Entry 6LXW (electron microscopy, 3.27 A resolution); this record covers chains P and S of the 7 polymer chains in the assembly.

# Chain P
Name: Polymeric immunoglobulin receptor
From: Homo sapiens
UniProt: P01833 (PIGR_HUMAN); residues -17 to 547 here correspond to UniProt positions 1-565 (UniProt number = residue number + 18)
Chain sequence (573 residues; each row starts with the number of its first residue; numbers below 1 keep their minus sign (Met-17 is residue -17)):
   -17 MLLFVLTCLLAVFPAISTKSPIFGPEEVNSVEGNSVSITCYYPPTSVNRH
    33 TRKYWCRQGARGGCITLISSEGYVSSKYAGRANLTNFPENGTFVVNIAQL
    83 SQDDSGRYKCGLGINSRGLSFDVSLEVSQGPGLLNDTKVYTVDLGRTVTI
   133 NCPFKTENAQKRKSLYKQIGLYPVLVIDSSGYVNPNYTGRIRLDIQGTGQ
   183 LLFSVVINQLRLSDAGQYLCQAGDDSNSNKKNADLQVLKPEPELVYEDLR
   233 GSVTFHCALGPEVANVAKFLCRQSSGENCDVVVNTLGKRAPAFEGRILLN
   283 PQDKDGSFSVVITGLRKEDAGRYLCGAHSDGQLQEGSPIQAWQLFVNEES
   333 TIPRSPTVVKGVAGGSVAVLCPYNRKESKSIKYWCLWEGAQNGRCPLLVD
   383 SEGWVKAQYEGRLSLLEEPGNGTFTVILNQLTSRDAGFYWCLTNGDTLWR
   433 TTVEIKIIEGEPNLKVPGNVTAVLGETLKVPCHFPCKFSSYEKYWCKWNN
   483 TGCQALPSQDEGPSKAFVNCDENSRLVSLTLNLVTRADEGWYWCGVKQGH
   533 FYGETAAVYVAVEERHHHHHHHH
Unresolved in the structure: -17 to 0, 113-119, 176-184, 205-209, 489-498, 545-555
Disulfides: Cys22-Cys92, Cys38-Cys46, Cys134-Cys202, Cys239-Cys307, Cys253-Cys261, Cys353-Cys423, Cys367-Cys377, Cys464-Cys526, Cys478-Cys485
Sequence notes: expression tag (548-555)
UniProt features mapped onto this chain:
  - glycosylation (N-linked (GlcNAc...) asparagine): Asn65, Asn72, Asn117, Asn168, Asn403, Asn451 (complex), Asn481
From the paper describing this entry:
  - mutagenesis - V29N/R31S, R99N/L101T: abolished binding to Fcalpha-J

# Chain S
Name: SigA binding protein
From: Streptococcus pneumoniae
UniProt: O33753 (O33753_STREE); numbering as in UniProt (aligned over 38-324)
Chain sequence (317 residues; row label = number of the first residue in the row):
     8 MGSHHHHHHHHGSDYDIPTTENLYFQGSEFTENEGSTQAATFSNMANKSQ
    58 TEQGEINIERDKAKTAVSEYKEKKVSEIYTKLERDRHKDTVDLVNKLQEI
   108 KNEYLNKIVQSTSKTEIQGLITTSRSKLDEAVSKYKKAPSSSSSSGSSTK
   158 PEASDTAKPNKPTELEKKVAEAEKKVEEAKKKAKDQKEEDYRNYPTITYK
   208 TLELEIAESDVEVKKAELELVKEEAKEPRNEEKVKQAKAKVESEETEATR
   258 LEKIKTDRKKAEEEAKRKAAEEDKVKEKPAEQQAEEDYARRSEEEYNRLT
   308 QQQPPKTEKPAQPSTPK
Unresolved in the structure: 8-182, 222-250, 273-324
Sequence notes: initiating methionine (8); expression tag (9-37)
From the paper describing this entry:
  - mutagenesis - Y201D, P202E: abolished binding to SIgA (citing earlier work)

# Chain P / chain S interface
Pairs across the interface (33):
  Ala246(P) - Arg265(S)
  Asn247(P) - Asp264(S)  hydrogen bond
  Asn247(P) - Arg265(S)
  Leu280(P) - Thr203(S)
  Asn282(P) - Thr203(S)  hydrogen bond (side chain-backbone)
  Asn282(P) - Tyr206(S)
  Pro283(P) - Tyr201(S)  hydrophobic
  Pro283(P) - Tyr206(S)  hydrogen bond (backbone-side chain)
  Gln284(P) - Tyr206(S)
  Gln284(P) - Thr208(S)
  Gln284(P) - Arg265(S)  hydrogen bond
  Asp285(P) - Tyr206(S)
  Asp285(P) - Arg265(S)  hydrogen bond (backbone-side chain)
  Lys286(P) - Leu209(S)
  Lys286(P) - Glu212(S)  salt bridge
  Lys286(P) - Ile261(S)
  Lys286(P) - Arg265(S)
  Gly288(P) - Arg265(S)
  Ser289(P) - Tyr206(S)
  Phe290(P) - Tyr206(S)
  Ser291(P) - Tyr206(S)
  Tyr365(P) - Tyr198(S)  hydrogen bond
  Arg376(P) - Asn200(S)  hydrogen bond
  Cys377(P) - Asn200(S)
  Cys377(P) - Pro202(S)
  Pro378(P) - Arg199(S)
  Pro378(P) - Asn200(S)
  Leu379(P) - Arg199(S)  hydrogen bond (backbone-backbone)
  Leu379(P) - Pro202(S)  hydrophobic
  Asp382(P) - Arg199(S)  salt bridge
  Trp386(P) - Arg199(S)
  Leu424(P) - Pro202(S)  hydrophobic
  Leu424(P) - Thr203(S)
Also at the interface, not in a pair above, chain P (26 interface residues in all): His238, Asp287, Val293, Ile363, Cys367, Arg432
Also at the interface, not in a pair above, chain S (16 interface residues in all): Lys207, Leu258, Ala268
Interface features reported in the paper:
  - residue pairs: Asn282(P)-Thr203(S), Pro283(P)-Tyr201(S), Pro283(P)-Tyr206(S) (backbone contact), Asp285(P)-Arg265(S), Tyr365(P)-Tyr198(S) (hydrogen bond), Tyr365(P)-Pro202(S) (hydrophobic contact), Cys367(P)-Pro202(S) (hydrophobic contact), Arg376(P)-Asn200(S) (hydrogen bond), Cys377(P)-Pro202(S) (hydrophobic contact), Leu379(P)-Pro202(S) (hydrophobic contact), Asp382(P)-Arg199(S) (salt bridge), Trp386(P)-Arg199(S), Leu424(P)-Pro202(S) (hydrophobic contact)
  - interface residues, chain S: Pro202(S)

# In short
26 residues of chain P face 16 of chain S across their interface; the contacts include 8 hydrogen bonds and 2
salt bridges. Polar pairs include Lys286(P)-Glu212(S), Asp382(P)-Arg199(S) and Asn247(P)-Asp264(S). The
authors report contacts between Asn282(P) and Thr203(S), Pro283(P) and Tyr201(S) and Asp285(P) and Arg265(S)
among others; a backbone contact between Pro283(P) and Tyr206(S); hydrogen bonds between Tyr365(P) and
Tyr198(S) and Arg376(P) and Asn200(S). From the paper: V29N/R31S and R99N/L101T of chain P abolish binding to
Fcalpha-J; the interface residue Pro202(S); 4 substitutions were tested in all.
Chain P is Polymeric immunoglobulin receptor (Homo sapiens) and chain S is SigA binding protein (Streptococcus
pneumoniae); the structure, Cryo-EM structure of human secretory immunoglobulin A in complex with the
N-terminal domain of SpsA, was determined by electron microscopy (same publication as 6LX3).
